PDB entry 5FU7 | X-ray diffraction, 3.10 A resolution | chains B and C of the 4 polymer chains in the assembly

[Chain B]
Molecule: CCR4-not transcription complex subunit 2
From: Homo sapiens
Notes: fragment: not anchor region and not-box domain, residues 350-540
UniProt: Q9NZN8 (CNOT2_HUMAN); residue numbers follow UniProt; this construct covers 350-540
Sequence (197 residues; row label = number of the first residue in the row):
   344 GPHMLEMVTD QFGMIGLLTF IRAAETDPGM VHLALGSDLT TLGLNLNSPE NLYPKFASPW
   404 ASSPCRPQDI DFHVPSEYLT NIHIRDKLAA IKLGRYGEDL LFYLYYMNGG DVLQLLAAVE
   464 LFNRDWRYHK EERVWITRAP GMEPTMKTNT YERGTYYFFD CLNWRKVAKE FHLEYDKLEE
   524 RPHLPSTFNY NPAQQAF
Disordered / not traced: 344-348, 540
Construct notes: expression tag (344-349)

[Chain C]
Molecule: CCR4-not transcription complex subunit 3
From: Homo sapiens
Notes: fragment: not anchor region and not-box domain, residues 607-748
UniProt: O75175 (CNOT3_HUMAN); residue numbers follow UniProt; this construct covers 607-748
Sequence (148 residues; row label = number of the first residue in the row):
   601 GPHMLELTKE QLYQQAMEEA AWHHMPHPSD SERIRQYLPR NPCPTPPYHH QMPPPHSDTV
   661 EFYQRLSTET LFFIFYYLEG TKAQYLAAKA LKKQSWRFHT KYMMWFQRHE EPKTITDEFE
   721 QGTYIYFDYE KWGQRKKEGF TFEYRYLE
Construct notes: expression tag (601-606)

[Interface between chain B and chain C]
Pairs across the interface (140):
  Lys398(B) - Asp658(C)  salt bridge
  Lys398(B) - Lys682(C)
  Trp403(B) - Met625(C)
  Ser406(B) - Gln651(C)
  Ser406(B) - Met652(C)
  Pro407(B) - Met652(C)
  Pro410(B) - Asp658(C)
  Pro410(B) - Tyr663(C)
  Pro410(B) - Thr681(C)
  Pro410(B) - Lys682(C)  hydrogen bond (backbone-backbone)
  Pro410(B) - Ala683(C)  hydrogen bond (backbone-backbone)
  Gln411(B) - Arg635(C)  hydrogen bond (backbone-side chain)
  Gln411(B) - Leu678(C)
  Gln411(B) - Thr681(C)
  Gln411(B) - Ala683(C)
  Asp412(B) - Arg635(C)  hydrogen bond (backbone-side chain)
  Asp412(B) - Arg640(C)  salt bridge
  Ile413(B) - Thr681(C)
  Ile413(B) - Lys682(C)  hydrogen bond (backbone-backbone)
  Asp414(B) - Arg633(C)
  Asp414(B) - Arg635(C)  salt bridge
  Asp414(B) - Gly680(C)
  Phe415(B) - Gly680(C)  hydrogen bond (backbone-backbone)
  Phe415(B) - Thr681(C)
  Phe415(B) - Lys682(C)
  Phe415(B) - Tyr685(C)  hydrophobic
  Val417(B) - Gly680(C)
  Val417(B) - Thr681(C)
  Val417(B) - Gln684(C)
  Val417(B) - Tyr685(C)  hydrophobic
  Pro418(B) - Tyr685(C)
  Glu420(B) - Phe698(C)
  Glu420(B) - Thr700(C)
  Glu420(B) - Glu748(C)
  Tyr421(B) - Phe675(C)  hydrophobic
  Tyr421(B) - Glu679(C)
  Tyr421(B) - Gln684(C)  hydrogen bond (backbone-side chain)
  Tyr421(B) - Ala688(C)  hydrophobic
  Tyr421(B) - Lys692(C)
  Tyr421(B) - Phe698(C)  hydrophobic
  Tyr421(B) - Trp705(C)
  Leu422(B) - Glu679(C)
  Thr423(B) - Phe675(C)
  Thr423(B) - Tyr676(C)
  Thr423(B) - Glu679(C)  hydrogen bond
  Thr423(B) - Phe698(C)
  Thr423(B) - Met703(C)
  Asn424(B) - Tyr637(C)  hydrogen bond
  Asn424(B) - Tyr676(C)
  Asn424(B) - Glu679(C)  hydrogen bond (backbone-side chain)
  His426(B) - Met703(C)
  Ile427(B) - Tyr676(C)  hydrophobic
  Ile427(B) - Tyr729(C)
  Arg428(B) - Gln636(C)
  Arg428(B) - Tyr637(C)  hydrogen bond
  Lys430(B) - Glu730(C)
  Leu431(B) - Tyr637(C)
  Leu431(B) - Tyr677(C)
  Leu431(B) - Tyr729(C)
  Ala432(B) - Tyr677(C)  hydrogen bond (backbone-side chain)
  Ala432(B) - Tyr729(C)  hydrogen bond (backbone-backbone)
  Ala432(B) - Glu730(C)
  Ile434(B) - Tyr637(C)  hydrophobic
  Ile434(B) - Leu638(C)  hydrophobic
  Ile434(B) - Tyr677(C)  hydrophobic
  Arg438(B) - Glu730(C)
  Arg438(B) - Trp732(C)
  Tyr439(B) - Glu669(C)
  Tyr439(B) - Phe673(C)  hydrophobic
  Tyr439(B) - Tyr677(C)
  Tyr439(B) - Trp732(C)
  Gly440(B) - Glu669(C)  hydrogen bond (backbone-side chain)
  Asp442(B) - Leu666(C)
  Asp442(B) - Ser667(C)  hydrogen bond (side chain-backbone)
  Asp442(B) - Thr670(C)  hydrogen bond
  Leu443(B) - Glu669(C)
  Leu443(B) - Thr670(C)  hydrogen bond (backbone-side chain)
  Leu443(B) - Phe673(C)  hydrophobic
  Tyr446(B) - Tyr663(C)
  Tyr446(B) - Leu666(C)  hydrophobic
  Tyr446(B) - Thr670(C)
  Tyr446(B) - Ile674(C)
  Tyr446(B) - Leu678(C)
  Leu447(B) - Phe673(C)  hydrophobic
  Tyr448(B) - His649(C)  hydrogen bond
  Tyr448(B) - His650(C)  hydrogen bond (side chain-backbone)
  Tyr449(B) - His650(C)
  Tyr449(B) - Pro653(C)
  Tyr449(B) - Pro654(C)
  Met450(B) - Pro653(C)
  Met450(B) - Ser657(C)
  Met450(B) - Tyr663(C)
  Gly452(B) - His650(C)
  Gly452(B) - Gln651(C)
  Gly453(B) - Pro642(C)
  Gly453(B) - Cys643(C)  hydrogen bond (backbone-backbone)
  Gly453(B) - Thr645(C)
  Asp454(B) - Arg640(C)
  Asp454(B) - Asn641(C)  hydrogen bond (side chain-backbone)
  Asp454(B) - Pro642(C)
  Asp454(B) - Cys643(C)
  Val455(B) - Asn641(C)  hydrogen bond (backbone-backbone)
  Val455(B) - Cys643(C)  hydrogen bond (backbone-side chain)
  Leu456(B) - Leu638(C)  hydrophobic
  Gln457(B) - Thr645(C)
  Gln457(B) - His650(C)  hydrogen bond (side chain-backbone)
  Leu458(B) - Cys643(C)  hydrophobic
  Leu458(B) - Thr645(C)
  Tyr471(B) - Tyr648(C)  hydrogen bond (side chain-backbone)
  Tyr471(B) - His649(C)
  Tyr471(B) - His650(C)
  Lys473(B) - Tyr648(C)
  Arg476(B) - Pro647(C)  hydrogen bond (side chain-backbone)
  Arg476(B) - Tyr648(C)
  Arg476(B) - His649(C)  hydrogen bond (side chain-backbone)
  Arg476(B) - His650(C)  hydrogen bond (backbone-side chain)
  Arg476(B) - Gln651(C)
  Cys504(B) - Pro654(C)  hydrophobic
  Asn506(B) - Arg665(C)  hydrogen bond (backbone-side chain)
  Trp507(B) - Phe662(C)  hydrophobic
  Trp507(B) - Arg665(C)
  Trp507(B) - Leu666(C)
  Glu522(B) - Tyr648(C)  hydrogen bond
  Glu522(B) - His649(C)  salt bridge
  His526(B) - Pro644(C)  hydrogen bond (side chain-backbone)
  His526(B) - Pro646(C)
  Pro528(B) - Cys643(C)  hydrophobic
  Pro528(B) - Pro644(C)
  Thr530(B) - Pro644(C)
  Tyr533(B) - His627(C)
  Tyr533(B) - Pro642(C)
  Tyr533(B) - Cys643(C)
  Tyr533(B) - Pro644(C)  hydrophobic
  Asn534(B) - Met625(C)  hydrogen bond (side chain-backbone)
  Asn534(B) - Pro626(C)  hydrogen bond (side chain-backbone)
  Pro535(B) - Pro642(C)
  Ala536(B) - Met625(C)
  Gln537(B) - Trp622(C)  hydrogen bond (backbone-side chain)
  Gln537(B) - His623(C)  hydrogen bond (side chain-backbone)
  Gln537(B) - Met625(C)
Other interface residues (no listed pair), chain B (62 interface residues in all): Arg409, Ile425, Ala433, Trp478, Leu505, Arg508
Other interface residues (no listed pair), chain C (64 interface residues in all): His624, Pro628, Glu632, Pro639, Pro655, Leu686, Lys731

[Summary]
Chain B and chain C form an interface of 62 and 64 residues respectively; the contacts include 35 hydrogen
bonds and 4 salt bridges. Polar pairs include Lys398(B)-Asp658(C), Asp412(B)-Arg640(C) and
Asp414(B)-Arg635(C).
Here chain B is CCR4-not transcription complex subunit 2 and chain C is CCR4-not transcription complex subunit
3, both from Homo sapiens. Entry 5FU7 (drosophila nanos NBR peptide bound to the NOT module of the human
CCR4-NOT complex) was determined by X-ray diffraction (same publication as 5FU6).
